PDB entry 1ET5 | X-ray diffraction, 1.90 A resolution | chain A

[Chain A]
Molecule: Nitrite reductase
From: Alcaligenes faecalis
Notes: EC 1.7.99.3; fragment: 40 - 376
Reference sequence: P38501 (NIR_ALCFA); residues 4-340 here correspond to UniProt positions 40-376 (UniProt number = residue number + 36)
Sequence (341 residues; numbered 4 to 344; the number before each row is that of its first residue):
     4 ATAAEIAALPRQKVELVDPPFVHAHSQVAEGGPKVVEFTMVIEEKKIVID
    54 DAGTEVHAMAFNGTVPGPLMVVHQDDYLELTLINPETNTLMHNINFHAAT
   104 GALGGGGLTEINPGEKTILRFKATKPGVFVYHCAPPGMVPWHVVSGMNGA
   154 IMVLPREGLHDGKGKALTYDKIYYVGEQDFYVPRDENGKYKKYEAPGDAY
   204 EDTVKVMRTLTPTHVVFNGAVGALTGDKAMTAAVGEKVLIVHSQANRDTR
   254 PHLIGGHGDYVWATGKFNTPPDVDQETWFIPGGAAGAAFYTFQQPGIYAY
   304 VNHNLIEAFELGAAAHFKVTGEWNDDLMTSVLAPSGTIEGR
Not modelled in the structure: 340-344
Construct notes: engineered mutation Asn98 (Asp134 in P38501); cloning artifact (341-344)
Metal / ion sites: Cu ion site 1: His95, Cys136, His145, Met150; Cu ion site 2: His100, His135, His306
UniProt features mapped onto this chain:
  - binding site (Cu cation): His95, His100, His135, Cys136, His145, Met150, His306

[Summary]
The Cu ion site 1 is built by His95, Cys136, His145 and Met150. His100, His135 and His306 form the Cu ion site
2. UniProt lists 7 Cu cation-binding residues.
Chain A is Nitrite reductase (Alcaligenes faecalis); the structure, Crystal structure of nitrite reductase
ASP98ASN mutant from alcaligenes faecalis S-6, was determined by X-ray diffraction, deposited together with
1ET7 and 1ET8.
